PDB entry 8SMX | electron microscopy, 3.20 A resolution | chains A and I of the 12 polymer chains in the assembly

== Chain A ==
Name: Histone H3.1
Source organism: Homo sapiens
UniProtKB: P68431 (H31_HUMAN); residues 0-135 here correspond to UniProt positions 1-136 (UniProt number = residue number + 1)
Amino-acid sequence (140 residues; numbered -4 to 135; the number before each row is that of its first residue; numbers below 1 keep their minus sign (Gly-4 is residue -4)):
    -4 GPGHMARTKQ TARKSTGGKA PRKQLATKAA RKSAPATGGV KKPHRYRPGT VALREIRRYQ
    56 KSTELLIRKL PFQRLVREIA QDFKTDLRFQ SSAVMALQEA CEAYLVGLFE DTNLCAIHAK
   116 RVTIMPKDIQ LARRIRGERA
Unresolved in the structure: -4 to 36
Differences from the reference sequence: expression tag (-4 to -1)
Swiss-Prot annotation at these positions:
  - modified residue: Arg2 (Asymmetric dimethylarginine), Thr3 (Phosphothreonine), Lys4 (Allysine), Gln5 (5-glutamyl dopamine), Thr6 (Phosphothreonine), Arg8 (Citrulline), Lys9 (N6,N6,N6-trimethyllysine), Ser10 (ADP-ribosylserine), Thr11 (Phosphothreonine), Lys14 (N6-(2-hydroxyisobutyryl)lysine), Arg17 (Asymmetric dimethylarginine), Lys18 (N6-(2-hydroxyisobutyryl)lysine), Lys23 (N6-(2-hydroxyisobutyryl)lysine), Arg26 (Citrulline), Lys27 (N6,N6,N6-trimethyllysine), Ser28 (ADP-ribosylserine), Lys36 (N6,N6,N6-trimethyllysine), Lys37 (N6-methyllysine), Tyr41 (Phosphotyrosine), Lys56 (N6,N6,N6-trimethyllysine) and 8 more in UniProt
  - lipidation: Lys18 (N6-decanoyllysine)

== Chain I ==
Molecule: 147-nt DNA strand
Source organism: Homo sapiens
Sequence (147 nucleotides; numbered -73 to 73; the number before each row is that of its first residue; numbers below 1 keep their minus sign (DA-73 is residue -73)):
   -73 ATCGAGAATC CCGGTGCCGA GGCCGCTCAA TTGGTCGTAG ACAGCTCTAG CACCGCTTAA
   -13 ACGCACGTAC GCGCTGTCCC CCGCGTTTTA ACCGCCAAGG GGATTACTCC CTAGTCTCCA
    47 GGCACGTGTC AGATATATAC ATCCGAT

== How chain A and chain I interact ==
Pairs across the interface (17):
  Tyr41(A) with DC69(I), phosphate contact; DC70(I), phosphate contact
  Arg42(A) with DC70(I), hydrogen bond to the phosphate
  Pro43(A) with DA-5(I), sugar contact
  Thr45(A) with DC70(I), phosphate contact
  Arg63(A) with DA-13(I), sugar contact
  Arg72(A) with DC-23(I), salt bridge to the phosphate
  Arg83(A) with DG-24(I), phosphate contact; DC-23(I), phosphate contact
  Phe84(A) with DG-24(I), sugar contact; DC-23(I), hydrogen bond to the phosphate
  Gln85(A) with DG-24(I), phosphate contact
  Ser86(A) with DG-24(I), phosphate contact
  Arg116(A) with DG-3(I), phosphate contact
  Val117(A) with DG-3(I), hydrogen bond to the phosphate
  Thr118(A) with DG-3(I), hydrogen bond to the phosphate
  Met120(A) with DC-2(I), phosphate contact
Other interface residues (no listed pair), chain A (16 interface residues in all): Arg40, Lys115
Other interface residues (no listed pair), chain I (11 interface residues in all): DA-14, DC-4, DG71

== Overview ==
The interface between chain A and chain I involves 16 residues on one side and 11 on the other, with 4
hydrogen bonds and 1 salt bridge. Polar pairs include Arg42(A)-DC70(I), Phe84(A)-DC-23(I) and
Val117(A)-DG-3(I).
Here chain A is Histone H3.1 and chain I is a 147-nt DNA strand, both from Homo sapiens. Entry 8SMX (Cryo-EM
structure of the human nucleosome core particle in complex with RNF168 and UbcH5c~Ub (UbcH5c chemically ...)
was determined by electron microscopy (same publication as 8SMW, 8SMY, 8SMZ, 8SN0, 8SN1, 8SN2 and 3 further
entries).
